PDB entry 6RER | electron microscopy, 2.90 A resolution | chains S and T of the 20 polymer chains in the assembly

[Chain S]
Protein: ATP synthase gamma chain, mitochondrial
Source organism: Polytomella sp. Pringsheim 198.80
UniProt: Q4LDE7 (Q4LDE7_9CHLO); numbering as in UniProt (aligned over 1-317)
Chain sequence (317 residues; numbered 1 to 317; the number before each row is that of its first residue):
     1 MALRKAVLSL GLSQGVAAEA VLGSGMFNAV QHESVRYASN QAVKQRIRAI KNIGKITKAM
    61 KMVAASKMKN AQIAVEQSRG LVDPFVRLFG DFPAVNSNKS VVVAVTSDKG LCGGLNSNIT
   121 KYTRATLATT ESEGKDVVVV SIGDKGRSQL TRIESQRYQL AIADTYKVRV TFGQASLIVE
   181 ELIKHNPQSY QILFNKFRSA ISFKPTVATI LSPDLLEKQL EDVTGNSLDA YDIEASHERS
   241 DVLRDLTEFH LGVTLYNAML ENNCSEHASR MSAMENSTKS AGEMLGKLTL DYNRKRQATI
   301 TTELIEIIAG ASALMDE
Not modelled in the structure: 1-38, 316-317

[Chain T]
Protein: ATP synthase subunit alpha
Source organism: Polytomella sp. Pringsheim 198.80
UniProt: A0ZW40 (A0ZW40_9CHLO); residue numbers follow UniProt; this construct covers 1-562
Chain sequence (562 residues; numbered 1 to 562; the number before each row is that of its first residue):
     1 MRSPAAFVAR SGLFKASLGQ SNWAQKAEQM MASVTRTFAA DAKALDELRK PKFSSKYLIQ
    61 HVSQKLIPAV KEWEKSYQPP VIHLGRVLSV GDGIARVYGL KSVQAGELVC FDSGVKGMAL
   121 NLQADHVGVV VFGNDSVIHQ GDLVYRTGQI VNVPIGPGTL GRVTDGLGQP IDGKGPLTNV
   181 RSSLVEVKAP GIIARQSVRE PLFTGVKAVD ALVPIGRGQR ELIIGDRQTG KTAVAIDAII
   241 HQKNCNEQVP KAQRVYCVYV AVGQKRSTVA QLVKLFTQTG AMRYTIMVSA TASDAAPLQF
   301 LAPYSGCAMA EYFRDTGKHG LIIYDDLSKQ SVAYRQMSLL LRRPPGREAF PGDVFYLHSR
   361 LLERAAKLSK ELGGGSLTAF PVIETQAGDV SAYIATNVIS ITDGQIFLET ELFYKGIRPA
   421 LNVGLSVSRV GSAAQFPGMK QVAGTLKLEL AQYREVAAFA QFGSDLDAAT QYVLERGARL
   481 TEMLKQKQFA PIPIERQTVA VYAATKGFLD KVRVQDIVAA EEAVISQVNP AVFKILKANG
   541 KITPALDAHL KAELRKVKLP GA
Not modelled in the structure: 1-84
Sequence notes: conflict Arg266 (Lys in A0ZW40)
Ion coordination: Mg2+: Thr232 (together with ATP)
Ligand contacts: ATP (adenosine-5'-triphosphate): Asp226, Arg227, Gln228, Thr229, Gly230, Lys231, Thr232, Ala233, Glu384, Phe413, Arg418, Pro419, Gln486, Lys487, Gln488
Reported in the primary citation:
  - binding site for the ligand ADP: Arg429

[How chain S and chain T interact]
Pairs across the interface (17; chain S residue first):
  Arg48(S) with Glu411(T), salt bridge
  Lys55(S) with Ala458(T)
  Ala59(S) with Phe459(T); Phe462(T), hydrophobic
  Met60(S) with Phe462(T), hydrophobic
  Met62(S) with Phe459(T), hydrophobic; Leu466(T)
  Val63(S) with Phe462(T), hydrophobic; Leu466(T), hydrophobic
  Ser66(S) with Leu466(T)
  Lys67(S) with Ser464(T), hydrogen bond
  Ile300(S) with Arg347(T)
  Leu304(S) with Gly346(T)
  Ile307(S) with Pro345(T), hydrophobic; Ala349(T)
  Leu314(S) with Arg342(T), hydrogen bond (backbone-side chain)
  Met315(S) with Arg342(T)
Also at the interface, not in a pair above, chain S (15 interface residues in all): Ile56, Lys58
Also at the interface, not in a pair above, chain T (14 interface residues in all): Pro344, Glu348, Arg454

[Overview]
15 residues of chain S face 14 of chain T across their interface, with 2 hydrogen bonds and 1 salt bridge.
Among the polar pairs are Arg48(S)-Glu411(T), Lys67(S)-Ser464(T) and Leu314(S)-Arg342(T). Chain T binds ATP.
From the paper: a binding site for the ligand ADP at Arg429(T).
Chain S is ATP synthase gamma chain, mitochondrial and chain T is ATP synthase subunit alpha, both from
Polytomella sp. Pringsheim 198.80; the structure, Cryo-EM structure of Polytomella F-ATP synthase, Rotary
substate 3B, focussed refinement of F1 head and rotor, was determined by electron microscopy (same publication
as 6RD4, 6RD5, 6RD6, 6RD7, 6RD8, 6RD9 and 46 further entries).
